PDB entry 2NMB | solution NMR | chains A and B

Chain A:
Name: Protein (numb protein)
Organism: Drosophila melanogaster
Notes: fragment: ptb domain
UniProt: P16554 (NUMB_DROME); numbering as in UniProt (aligned over 52-205)
Amino-acid sequence (160 residues; row label = number of the first residue in the row):
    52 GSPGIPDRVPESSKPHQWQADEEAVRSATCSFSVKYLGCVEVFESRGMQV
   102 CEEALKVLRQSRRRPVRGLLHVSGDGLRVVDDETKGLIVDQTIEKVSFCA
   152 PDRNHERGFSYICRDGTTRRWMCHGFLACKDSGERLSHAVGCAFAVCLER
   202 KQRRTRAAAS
Disordered / not traced: 52-63, 211

Chain B:
Name: Protein (gppy peptide)
Amino-acid sequence (7 residues; row label = number of the first residue in the row):
     1 AYIGPYL
Modified positions: Y6 (o-phosphotyrosine; PTR)

How chain A and chain B interact:
Pairs across the interface (14; chain A residue first):
  M99(A) - P5(B)
  C150(A) - G4(B)
  C150(A) - P5(B)
  A151(A) - P5(B)
  P152(A) - Y2(B)
  P152(A) - P5(B)
  S188(A) - Y2(B)
  G192(A) - Y2(B)
  L199(A) - I3(B)
  K202(A) - I3(B)
  K202(A) - L7(B)
  R204(A) - L7(B)
  T206(A) - Y6(B)
  T206(A) - L7(B)
Other interface residues (no listed pair), chain A (13 interface residues in all): F149, F195, R207

Summary:
13 residues of chain A and 6 residues of chain B are in contact.
Here chain A is Protein (numb protein) (Drosophila melanogaster) and chain B is Protein (gppy peptide). Entry
2NMB (Dnumb ptb domain complexed with a phosphotyrosine peptide, NMR, ensemble of structures) was determined
by solution NMR.
